PDB entry 6Z8X | X-ray diffraction, 2.53 A resolution | chains L and H of the 3 polymer chains in the assembly

Chain L:
Molecule: Prothrombin
From: Homo sapiens
Notes: EC 3.4.21.5
UniProt: P00734 (THRB_HUMAN); the construct lacks a stretch of the UniProt sequence, so the offset changes along the chain: -5 to 0 = UniProt 328-333; 1-14 = UniProt 336-349; 15-18 = UniProt 360-363
Chain sequence (36 residues; each row starts with the number of its first residue; a row labelled like 14A-14J holds insertion residues (14A, then the next letters in order); numbers below 1 keep their minus sign (Thr-5 is residue -5)):
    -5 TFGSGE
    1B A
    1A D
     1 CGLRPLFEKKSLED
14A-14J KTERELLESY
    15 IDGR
Unresolved in the structure: -5 to 0, 15-18
Swiss-Prot annotation at these positions:
  - site: Arg18 (Cleavage)

Chain H:
Molecule: Prothrombin
From: Homo sapiens
Notes: EC 3.4.21.5
UniProt: P00734 (THRB_HUMAN); the construct lacks a stretch of the UniProt sequence and is renumbered around it, so the offset changes along the chain: 16-36 = UniProt 364-384; 37-60 = UniProt 386-409; 61-77 = UniProt 419-435; 78-97 = UniProt 437-456; 6 more segments
Chain sequence (259 residues; numbered 16 to 247 plus 30 insertion-coded residues; 3 numbers in that range are skipped by the numbering (no residue carries them; nothing is unmodelled there); the number before each row is that of its first residue; a row labelled like 60A-60I holds insertion residues (60A, then the next letters in order)):
    16 IVEGSDAEIGMSPWQVMLFRK
   36A S
    37 PQELLCGASLISDRWVLTAAHCLL
60A-60I YPPWDKNFT
    61 ENDLLVRIGKHSRTRYE
   77A R
    78 NIEKISMLEKIYIHPRYNWR
   97A E
    98 NLDRDIALMKLKKPVAFSDYIHPVCLPDRETA
129A-129C ASL
   130 LQAGYKGRVTGWGNLKET
147A-147G WTANVGK
   150 GQPSVLQVVNLPIVERPVCKDSTRIRITDNMFCAG
  184A Y
   185 KP
186A-186D DEGK
   187 RGDACEGDSGGPFVMKSP
204A-204B FN
   205 NRWYQMGIVSWGE
   219 GC
  221A D
   221 RDGKYGFYTHVFRLKKWIQKVIDQFGE
Unresolved in the structure: 147A-147G, 245-247
Swiss-Prot annotation at these positions:
  - region: Ala183 to Val200 (High affinity receptor-binding region which is also known as the TP508 peptide)
  - active site (Charge relay system): His57, Asp102, Ser195
  - glycosylation: Asn60G (N-linked (GlcNAc...) (complex) asparagine)
Disulfide bonds: Cys42-Cys58, Cys168-Cys182, Cys191-Cys220
Glycans and other covalent adducts: compound 0G6 linked to His57, Ser195
Ion coordination: Na+: Arg221, Lys224
Ligand contacts: 0G6 (D-phenylalanyl-N-[(2S,3S)-6-{[amino(iminio)methyl]amino}-1-chloro-2-hydroxyhexan-3-yl]-L-prolinamide): Tyr60A, Trp60D, Glu97A, Asn98, Leu99, Ile174, Asp189, Ala190, Cys191, Glu192, Gly193, Asp194, Val213, Ser214, Trp215, Gly216, Glu217, Gly219, Cys220, Gly226, Phe227

Interface between chain L and chain H:
Pairs across the interface (51):
  Cys1(L) - Pro120(H)
  Cys1(L) - Val121(H)
  Cys1(L) - Cys122(H)  disulfide
  Cys1(L) - Arg206(H)  hydrogen bond (backbone-side chain)
  Asp1A(L) - His119(H)  salt bridge
  Asp1A(L) - Arg206(H)
  Ala1B(L) - Arg206(H)  hydrogen bond (backbone-side chain)
  Gly2(L) - Pro120(H)  hydrogen bond (backbone-backbone)
  Gly2(L) - Val121(H)
  Gly2(L) - Cys122(H)  hydrogen bond (backbone-side chain)
  Gly2(L) - Asn205(H)
  Gly2(L) - Arg206(H)
  Gly2(L) - Trp207(H)  hydrogen bond (backbone-backbone)
  Leu3(L) - His119(H)  hydrogen bond (backbone-side chain)
  Leu3(L) - Arg206(H)
  Arg4(L) - Gly25(H)
  Arg4(L) - Met26(H)  hydrogen bond (side chain-backbone)
  Arg4(L) - Pro28(H)
  Arg4(L) - Trp29(H)
  Arg4(L) - Arg137(H)
  Arg4(L) - Trp207(H)
  Pro5(L) - Ser115(H)
  Pro5(L) - Asp116(H)
  Pro5(L) - His119(H)
  Leu6(L) - Ile24(H)
  Leu6(L) - Asp116(H)
  Phe7(L) - Glu23(H)
  Phe7(L) - Ile24(H)
  Phe7(L) - Gly25(H)
  Phe7(L) - Met26(H)  hydrophobic
  Glu8(L) - Lys202(H)  salt bridge
  Glu8(L) - Asn205(H)
  Glu8(L) - Trp207(H)  hydrogen bond
  Asp14(L) - Glu23(H)
  Asp14(L) - Met26(H)
  Asp14(L) - Arg137(H)  salt bridge
  Asp14(L) - Trp207(H)
  Lys14A(L) - Glu23(H)  hydrogen bond (backbone-side chain)
  Thr14B(L) - Arg137(H)  hydrogen bond (backbone-side chain)
  Thr14B(L) - Asn159(H)  hydrogen bond (backbone-side chain)
  Glu14C(L) - Arg137(H)
  Glu14C(L) - Lys202(H)  salt bridge
  Glu14E(L) - Lys135(H)  salt bridge
  Glu14E(L) - Asn159(H)  hydrogen bond
  Leu14F(L) - Lys135(H)
  Leu14F(L) - Gly136(H)
  Leu14F(L) - Arg137(H)
  Leu14F(L) - Asn159(H)
  Leu14F(L) - Trp207(H)  hydrophobic
  Ser14I(L) - Tyr134(H)
  Ser14I(L) - Lys135(H)  hydrogen bond (side chain-backbone)
Also at the interface, not in a pair above, chain L (19 interface residues in all): Leu14G, Tyr14J
Also at the interface, not in a pair above, chain H (22 interface residues in all): Lys186D
Cross-chain cystine bridges: Cys1(L)-Cys122(H)

Overview:
The interface between chain L and chain H involves 19 residues on one side and 22 on the other; the contacts
include 1 disulfide bond, 13 hydrogen bonds and 5 salt bridges. Among the polar pairs are Asp1A(L)-His119(H),
Glu8(L)-Lys202(H) and Glu14E(L)-Lys135(H).
Here chain L is Prothrombin and chain H is Prothrombin, both from Homo sapiens. Entry 6Z8X (X-ray structure of
the complex between human alpha thrombin and a thrombin binding aptamer variant (TBA-3Leu) ...) was determined
by X-ray diffraction together with 6Z8V and 6Z8W from the same study.
